Entry 3LZG (X-ray diffraction, 2.60 A resolution); this record covers chains A and C of the 6 polymer chains in the assembly.

[Chain A (and C)]
Name: Hemagglutinin, HA1 SUBUNIT
Source organism: Influenza A virus
Notes: fragment: Ectodomain HA1, residues 18-344; chain C of this document is another copy of the same molecule, construct and numbering; everything in this record applies to it too
Reference sequence: C3W5S1 (C3W5S1_I09A0); the construct lacks a stretch of the UniProt sequence, so the offset changes along the chain: 11-55 = UniProt 18-62; 56-83 = UniProt 64-91; 84-90 = UniProt 93-99; 91-116 = UniProt 101-126; 3 more segments
Chain sequence (329 residues; numbered 9 to 329 plus 8 insertion-coded residues; the number before each row is that of its first residue; a row labelled like 116A-116C holds insertion residues (116A, then the next letters in order)):
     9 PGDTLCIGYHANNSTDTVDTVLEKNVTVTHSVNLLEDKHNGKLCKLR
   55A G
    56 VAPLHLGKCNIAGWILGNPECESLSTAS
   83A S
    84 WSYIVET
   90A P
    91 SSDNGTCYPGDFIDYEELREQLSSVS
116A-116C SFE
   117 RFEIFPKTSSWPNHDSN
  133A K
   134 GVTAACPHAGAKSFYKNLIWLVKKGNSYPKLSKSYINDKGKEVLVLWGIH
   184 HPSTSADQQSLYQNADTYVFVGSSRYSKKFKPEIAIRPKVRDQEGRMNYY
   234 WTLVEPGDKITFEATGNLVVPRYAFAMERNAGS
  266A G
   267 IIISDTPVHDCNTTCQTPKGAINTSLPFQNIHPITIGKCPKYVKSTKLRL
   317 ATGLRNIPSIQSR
Not modelled in the structure: 9-10, 326-329
Differences from the reference sequence: expression tag (9-10)
Disulfide bonds: Cys52-Cys277, Cys64-Cys76, Cys97-Cys139, Cys281-Cys305
Covalent attachments: N-acetylglucosamine (NAG) linked to Asn94, Asn278

[Chain A / chain C interface]
Residue-residue contacts - 13 pairs, chain A then chain C:
  Phe203(A) - Ala218(C)  hydrophobic
  Phe203(A) - Arg220(C)
  Gly205(A) - Pro221(C)
  Ser206(A) - Pro221(C)
  Ser206(A) - Arg229(C)  hydrogen bond (backbone-side chain)
  Ser207(A) - Val223(C)
  Arg208(A) - Asp101(C)
  Ser210(A) - Arg220(C)  hydrogen bond
  Lys211(A) - Glu216(C)
  Lys212(A) - Glu216(C)  hydrogen bond (backbone-side chain)
  Lys212(A) - Ile217(C)  hydrogen bond (side chain-backbone)
  Lys242(A) - Pro221(C)
  Thr244(A) - Pro221(C)
Interface residues without a listed pair, chain A (12 interface residues in all): Asp241, Glu246
Interface residues without a listed pair, chain C (9 interface residues in all): Ile219

[Summary]
Chain A and chain C form an interface of 12 and 9 residues respectively; the contacts include 4 hydrogen
bonds. Polar contacts include Ser206(A)-Arg229(C), Ser210(A)-Arg220(C) and Lys212(A)-Glu216(C).
N-acetylglucosamine is covalently linked to Asn94(A) and Asn278(A).
Chain A and chain C are both Hemagglutinin, HA1 SUBUNIT (Influenza A virus); the structure, Crystal structure
of a 2009 H1N1 influenza virus hemagglutinin, was determined by X-ray diffraction (same publication as 3LZF).
